PDB entry 8BAN | X-ray diffraction, 2.35 A resolution | chains A and D

== Chain A ==
Protein: Green fluorescent protein, Synaptosomal-associated protein 25
Organism: Aequorea victoria
Reference sequence: chimeric construct of P42212, P60880: residues 2-228 from P42212 (GFP_AEQVI) positions 2-228 (same numbers); residues 232-256 from P60880 positions 155-179 (UniProt number = residue number - 77)
Sequence (256 residues; numbered -1 to 256; 2 numbers in that range are skipped by the numbering (no residue carries them; nothing is unmodelled there); the number before each row is that of its first residue; numbers below 1 keep their minus sign (Ser-1 is residue -1)):
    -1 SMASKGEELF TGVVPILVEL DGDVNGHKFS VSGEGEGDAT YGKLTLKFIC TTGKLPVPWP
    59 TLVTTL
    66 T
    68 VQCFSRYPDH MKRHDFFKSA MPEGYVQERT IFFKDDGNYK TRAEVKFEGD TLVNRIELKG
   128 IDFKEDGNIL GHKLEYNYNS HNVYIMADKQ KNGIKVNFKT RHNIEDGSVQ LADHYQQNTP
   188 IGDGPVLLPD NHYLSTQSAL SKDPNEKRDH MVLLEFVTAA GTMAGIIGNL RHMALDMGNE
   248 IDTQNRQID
Disordered / not traced: -1 to 1, 249-256
Covalent attachments: covalent link Leu64-Thr66; covalent link Thr66-Val68
Modified residues: Thr66 (chromophore; CRO)
Sequence notes: expression tag (-1 to 1); engineered mutation Leu64 (Phe in P42212), Arg80 (Gln in P42212), Thr167 (Ile in P42212); chromophore (66, 66, 66); linker (229-231)

== Chain D ==
Protein: Secretagogin
Organism: Mus musculus
Reference sequence: Q91WD9 (SEGN_MOUSE); numbering as in UniProt (aligned over 1-276)
Sequence (276 residues; numbered 1 to 276; the number before each row is that of its first residue):
     1 MDNARRKTPA RLDAACFWQI WQRFDKEEKG YIRETELDAF FDHLLAKSGT EDTLMEENVQ
    61 KVKEQLMTSH NVSKEGRILM KELASMFLSE DENFLLFFRL ETPLDNSVEF MQIWRKYDAD
   121 SSGFISAAEL CNFLRDLFLH HKKNISEAEL EEYTSTMMKI FDKNKDGRLD LNDLARILAL
   181 QENFLLQFKM DASSTEERKR DFEKIFAHYD VSKTGALEGP EVDGFVKDMM ELVQPSISGV
   241 DLDKFREILL RHCDVNKDGK IQKSELALCL GLKINP
Disordered / not traced: 1-11, 47-55, 70-75
Ion coordination: Ca2+ site 1: Asp118, Asp120, Ser122, Phe124, Glu129; Ca2+ site 2: Asp162, Asn164, Asp166, Arg168; Ca2+ site 3: Asp210, Ser212, Thr214, Ala216, Glu218, Glu221; Ca2+ site 4: Asp254, Asn256, Asp258, Lys260, Gln262, Glu265
Curated features (UniProtKB/Swiss-Prot):
  - binding site (Ca(2+)): Asp25, Tyr31, Glu36, Ser73, Glu75, Arg77, Glu82, Asp118, Asp120, Ser122, Glu129, Asp162, Asn164, Asp166, Arg168, Asp173, Asp210, Ser212, Thr214, Glu221 and 5 more in UniProt
What the authors report for this chain:
  - mutagenesis - L270A: unchanged binding to Green fluorescent protein, Synaptosomal-associated protein 25 (chain A)

== Chain A / chain D interface ==
Contacting residue pairs (49; chain A residue first):
  His77(A) - Met190(D)
  His77(A) - Asp191(D)
  His77(A) - Ser193(D)
  Arg80(A) - Ala192(D)
  Arg80(A) - Ser193(D)
  Arg80(A) - Ser194(D)
  Arg80(A) - Glu197(D)  salt bridge
  Met230(A) - Ser193(D)
  Met230(A) - Arg198(D)
  Ala231(A) - Met190(D)  hydrophobic
  Ala231(A) - Ser193(D)
  Ala231(A) - Arg198(D)  hydrogen bond (backbone-side chain)
  Gly232(A) - Lys189(D)
  Gly232(A) - Met190(D)  hydrogen bond (backbone-backbone)
  Gly232(A) - Asp191(D)
  Gly232(A) - Ala192(D)
  Gly232(A) - Ser193(D)
  Gly232(A) - Arg198(D)
  Ile233(A) - Arg198(D)
  Ile233(A) - Asp201(D)
  Ile233(A) - Ile205(D)  hydrophobic
  Ile233(A) - Leu270(D)
  Ile234(A) - Leu185(D)
  Ile234(A) - Phe188(D)
  Ile234(A) - Lys189(D)
  Ile234(A) - Met190(D)  hydrophobic
  Ile234(A) - Leu232(D)  hydrophobic
  Gly235(A) - Met190(D)
  Asn236(A) - Arg198(D)  hydrogen bond
  Asn236(A) - Leu270(D)  hydrogen bond (side chain-backbone)
  Leu237(A) - Phe225(D)  hydrophobic
  Leu237(A) - Met229(D)
  Leu237(A) - Leu232(D)  hydrophobic
  Leu237(A) - Leu270(D)  hydrophobic
  Arg238(A) - Met190(D)
  Met240(A) - Met229(D)  hydrophobic
  Met240(A) - His252(D)
  Met240(A) - Cys269(D)  hydrophobic
  Met240(A) - Leu270(D)  hydrophobic
  Ala241(A) - Met229(D)
  Ala241(A) - Met230(D)
  Ala241(A) - Val233(D)  hydrophobic
  Met244(A) - Met229(D)  hydrophobic
  Met244(A) - Met230(D)  hydrophobic
  Met244(A) - Phe245(D)
  Met244(A) - Ile248(D)  hydrophobic
  Met244(A) - Leu249(D)  hydrophobic
  Ile248(A) - Lys244(D)
  Ile248(A) - Ile248(D)  hydrophobic
Also at the interface, not in a pair above, chain A (17 interface residues in all): Leu242, Gly245
Also at the interface, not in a pair above, chain D (28 interface residues in all): Phe202, Gln234, Gly271, Leu272
The authors on this interface:
  - residue pairs: Gly232(A)-Met190(D) (backbone contact)
  - interface residues, chain A: Ile234(A), Met240(A)
  - hot spots on chain D (mutagenesis) - R198A, M229A, M229E, L270A: decreased binding to Green fluorescent protein, Synaptosomal-associated protein 25 (chain A)

== Overview ==
Chain A and chain D form an interface of 17 and 28 residues respectively, with 4 hydrogen bonds and 1 salt
bridge. Polar pairs include Arg80(A)-Glu197(D), Ala231(A)-Arg198(D) and Asn236(A)-Arg198(D). The authors
report a backbone contact between Gly232(A) and Met190(D). From the paper: R198A, M229A and M229E of chain D,
among others, reduce binding to Green fluorescent protein, Synaptosomal-associated protein 25 (chain A);
interface residues Ile234(A) and Met240(A).
Chain A is Green fluorescent protein, Synaptosomal-associated protein 25 (Aequorea victoria) and chain D is
Secretagogin (Mus musculus); the structure, Secretagogin (mouse) in complex with its target peptide from
SNAP-25, was determined by X-ray diffraction (same publication as 8BAV and 8BBJ).
